PDB entry 7ZRG | electron microscopy, 3.50 A resolution | chains A and D of the 4 polymer chains in the assembly

== Chain A ==
Molecule: Potassium-transporting ATPase potassium-binding subunit
From: Escherichia coli
UniProtKB: P03959 (KDPA_ECOLI); residue numbers follow UniProt; this construct covers 1-557
Sequence (557 residues; each row starts with the number of its first residue):
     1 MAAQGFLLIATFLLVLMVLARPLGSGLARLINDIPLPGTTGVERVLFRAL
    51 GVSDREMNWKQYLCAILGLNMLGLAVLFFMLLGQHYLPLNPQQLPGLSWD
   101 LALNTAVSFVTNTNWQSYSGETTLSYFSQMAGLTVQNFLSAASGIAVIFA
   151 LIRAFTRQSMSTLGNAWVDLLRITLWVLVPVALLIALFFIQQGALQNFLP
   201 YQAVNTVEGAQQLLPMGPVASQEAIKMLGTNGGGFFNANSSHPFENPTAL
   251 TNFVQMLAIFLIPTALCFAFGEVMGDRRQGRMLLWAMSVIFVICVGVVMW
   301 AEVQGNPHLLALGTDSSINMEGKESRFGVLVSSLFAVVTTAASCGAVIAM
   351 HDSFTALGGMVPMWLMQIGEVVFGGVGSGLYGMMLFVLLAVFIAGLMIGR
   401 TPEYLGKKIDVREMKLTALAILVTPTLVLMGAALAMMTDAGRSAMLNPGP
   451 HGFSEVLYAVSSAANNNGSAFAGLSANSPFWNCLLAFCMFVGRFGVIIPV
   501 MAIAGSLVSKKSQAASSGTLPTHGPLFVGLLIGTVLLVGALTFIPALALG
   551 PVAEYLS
Curated features (UniProtKB/Swiss-Prot):
  - mutagenesis: Gly232 (G232A/S: Decrease in K(+) affinity and loss of cation selectivity)
Bound ions: K+ site 1: Asn112, Thr113, Asn231, Ser343, Cys344, Asn466, Asn467; K+ site 2: Gly232, Gly345, Gly468; K+ site 3: Ser343, Ser378; K+ site 4 near Gly369 (its only coordinating residue here)

== Chain D ==
Molecule: Potassium-transporting ATPase KdpF subunit
From: Escherichia coli
UniProtKB: P36937 (KDPF_ECOLI); residue numbers follow UniProt; this construct covers 1-27
Sequence (27 residues; row label = number of the first residue in the row):
     1 MSAGVITGVLLVFLLLGYLVYALINAE

== Chain A / chain D interface ==
Pairs across the interface - 8 pairs, chain A then chain D:
  Lys415(A) - Leu23(D)
  Lys415(A) - Ile24(D)  hydrogen bond (side chain-backbone)
  Leu419(A) - Leu23(D)  hydrophobic
  Leu419(A) - Ile24(D)  hydrophobic
  Leu422(A) - Leu23(D)  hydrophobic
  Met430(A) - Phe13(D)  hydrophobic
  Met437(A) - Met1(D)
  Thr438(A) - Met1(D)
Interface residues without a listed pair, chain A (7 interface residues in all): Ala418
Interface residues without a listed pair, chain D (7 interface residues in all): Val5, Leu16, Ala26

== Summary ==
The chain A/chain D interface involves 7 residues from each chain; the contacts include 1 hydrogen bond. The
hydrogen-bonded pair is Lys415(A)-Ile24(D). The K+ site 1 is built by Asn112(A), Thr113(A), Asn231(A),
Ser343(A), Cys344(A) and Asn466(A). From UniProt: one mutagenesis site on chain A.
Here chain A is Potassium-transporting ATPase potassium-binding subunit and chain D is Potassium-transporting
ATPase KdpF subunit, both from Escherichia coli. Entry 7ZRG (Cryo-EM map of the WT KdpFABC complex in the
E1_ATPearly conformation, under turnover conditions) was determined by electron microscopy (same publication
as 7ZRD, 7ZRE, 7ZRH, 7ZRI, 7ZRJ, 7ZRK, 7ZRL and 7ZRM).
